Entry 8CE1 (electron microscopy, 3.47 A resolution); this record covers chains b and B of the 8 polymer chains in the assembly.

[Chain b (and B)]
Molecule: Heme exporter protein B
Source organism: Escherichia coli
Notes: chain B of this document is another copy of the same molecule, construct and numbering; everything in this record applies to it too
Reference sequence: P0ABL8 (CCMB_ECOLI); residues 1-220 here = UniProt positions 1-220
Amino-acid sequence (220 residues; numbered 1 to 220; the number before each row is that of its first residue):
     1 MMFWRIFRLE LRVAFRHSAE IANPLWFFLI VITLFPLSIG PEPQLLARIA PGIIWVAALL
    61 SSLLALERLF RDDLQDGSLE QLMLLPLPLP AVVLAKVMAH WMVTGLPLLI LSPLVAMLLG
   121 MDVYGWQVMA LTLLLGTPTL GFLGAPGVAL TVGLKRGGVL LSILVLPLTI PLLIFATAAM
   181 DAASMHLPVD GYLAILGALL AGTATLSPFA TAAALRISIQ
Unresolved in the structure: 1
What the authors report for this chain:
  - contacts within the chain: E10-R68 (salt bridge), D73-K96 (salt bridge)

[How chain b and chain B interact]
Residue-residue contacts (51; chain b residue first):
  E20(b) - R156(B)
  N23(b) - V159(B)
  N23(b) - I163(B)
  F27(b) - L60(B)  hydrophobic
  F27(b) - V159(B)  hydrophobic
  F27(b) - S162(B)
  F27(b) - L166(B)  hydrophobic
  I30(b) - L166(B)  hydrophobic
  L34(b) - L173(B)
  F35(b) - F35(B)  hydrophobic
  F35(b) - V56(B)  hydrophobic
  L37(b) - I170(B)  hydrophobic
  L37(b) - I174(B)  hydrophobic
  L37(b) - T177(B)
  S38(b) - G52(B)
  S38(b) - L173(B)
  S38(b) - T177(B)
  S38(b) - D181(B)
  I39(b) - R48(B)  hydrogen bond (backbone-side chain)
  I39(b) - I49(B)  hydrophobic
  L45(b) - L45(B)  hydrophobic
  L45(b) - R48(B)
  R48(b) - I39(B)  hydrogen bond (side chain-backbone)
  R48(b) - L45(B)
  I49(b) - I39(B)  hydrophobic
  I49(b) - I49(B)  hydrophobic
  G52(b) - S38(B)
  V56(b) - F35(B)  hydrophobic
  L60(b) - F27(B)  hydrophobic
  L60(b) - L60(B)  hydrophobic
  L64(b) - L64(B)  hydrophobic
  L64(b) - G158(B)
  L64(b) - V159(B)
  E67(b) - G158(B)
  R68(b) - R156(B)
  D72(b) - R156(B)  salt bridge
  R156(b) - R68(B)
  R156(b) - D72(B)  salt bridge
  G158(b) - L64(B)
  G158(b) - E67(B)
  V159(b) - N23(B)
  V159(b) - F27(B)  hydrophobic
  V159(b) - L64(B)
  S162(b) - F27(B)
  I163(b) - N23(B)
  L166(b) - I30(B)  hydrophobic
  I170(b) - L37(B)  hydrophobic
  L173(b) - L34(B)
  L173(b) - S38(B)
  T177(b) - S38(B)
  D181(b) - S38(B)
Interface residues without a listed pair, chain b (37 interface residues in all): P24, W26, E42, A65, R71, Q75, P167, I174
Interface residues without a listed pair, chain B (36 interface residues in all): E20, P24, W26, L59, A65, K155, P167

[In short]
37 residues of chain b and 36 residues of chain B are in contact, with 2 hydrogen bonds and 2 salt bridges.
Polar contacts include D72(b)-R156(B) and I39(b)-R48(B). The paper reports contacts within the chain involving
E10(b), R68(b) and D73(b) among others.
Both chains are Heme exporter protein B (Escherichia coli). Entry 8CE1 (Cytochrome c maturation complex
CcmABCD) was determined by electron microscopy (same publication as 8CE5, 8CE8 and 8CEA).
